Entry 8CEF (X-ray diffraction, 2.49 A resolution); this record covers chains B and J of the 5 polymer chains in the assembly.

[Chain B]
Molecule: 26-nt DNA strand
Sequence (26 nucleotides; row label = number of the first residue in the row):
     1 TCGTAAAGGT CACGGTGACC TTGACA

[Chain J]
Protein: Nuclear receptor DNA binding domain
From: Mus musculus
Amino-acid sequence (126 residues; row label = number of the first residue in the row):
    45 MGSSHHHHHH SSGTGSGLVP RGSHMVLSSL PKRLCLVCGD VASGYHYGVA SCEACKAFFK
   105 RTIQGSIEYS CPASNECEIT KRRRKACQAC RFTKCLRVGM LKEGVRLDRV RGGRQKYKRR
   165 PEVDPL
Disordered / not traced: 45-74, 163-170
Metal / ion sites: Zn2+ site 1: Cys-79, Cys-82, Cys-96, Cys-99; Zn2+ site 2: Cys-115, Cys-121, Cys-131, Cys-134
Reported in the primary citation:
  - binding site for the 26-nt DNA strand (chain B): Glu-97, Arg-105, Arg-128, Lys-129, Arg-158
  - binding site for the 26-nt DNA strand: Glu-97, Lys-100, Lys-104, Arg-105, Arg-155
  - binding site for the 26-nt DNA strand: Arg-105, Tyr-161
  - specificity-determining residues: Glu-97 (proposed by the authors, not directly observed)
  - binding site for the 26-nt DNA strand: Tyr-161

[Chain B / chain J interface]
Residue-residue contacts - 27 pairs, chain B then chain J:
  DT10(B) / Arg-158(J)  hydrogen bond to the base
  DC11(B) / Arg-158(J)  hydrogen bond to the sugar
  DA12(B) / Gly-88(J)  phosphate contact
  DA12(B) / Tyr-89(J)  hydrogen bond to the phosphate
  DA12(B) / Arg-158(J)  hydrogen bond to the sugar
  DC13(B) / His-90(J)  phosphate contact
  DC13(B) / Tyr-91(J)  hydrogen bond to the phosphate
  DC13(B) / Lys-100(J)  base contact
  DC13(B) / Gly-148(J)  sugar contact
  DC13(B) / Arg-150(J)  phosphate contact
  DC13(B) / Gly-156(J)  base contact
  DC13(B) / Gln-159(J)  phosphate contact
  DC13(B) / Tyr-161(J)  hydrogen bond to the phosphate
  DG14(B) / Tyr-91(J)  hydrogen bond to the phosphate
  DG14(B) / Lys-100(J)  hydrogen bond to the base
  DG14(B) / Lys-104(J)  phosphate contact
  DG14(B) / Gly-148(J)  phosphate contact
  DG14(B) / Val-149(J)  phosphate contact
  DG14(B) / Arg-150(J)  hydrogen bond to the phosphate
  DG14(B) / Arg-153(J)  phosphate contact
  DG14(B) / Val-154(J)  sugar contact
  DG15(B) / Lys-104(J)  hydrogen bond to the base
  DG15(B) / Gln-108(J)  phosphate contact
  DG15(B) / Arg-153(J)  salt bridge to the phosphate
  DG15(B) / Arg-155(J)  sugar contact
  DC20(B) / Lys-129(J)  phosphate contact
  DT21(B) / Lys-129(J)  salt bridge to the phosphate
Other interface residues (no listed pair), chain J (20 interface residues in all): Glu-97, Gly-157

[In short]
Chain B and chain J form an interface of 8 and 20 residues respectively; the contacts include 10 hydrogen
bonds and 2 salt bridges. Polar pairs include DT10(B)/Arg-158(J), DG14(B)/Lys-100(J) and DG15(B)/Lys-104(J).
The paper reports a binding site for the 26-nt DNA strand at Glu-97(J), Lys-100(J) and Lys-104(J) among
others; a binding site for the 26-nt DNA strand (chain B) at Glu-97(J), Arg-105(J) and Arg-128(J) among
others.
Chain B is a 26-nt DNA strand and chain J is Nuclear receptor DNA binding domain (Mus musculus); the
structure, Asymmetric Dimerization in a Transcription Factor Superfamily is Promoted by Allosteric
Interactions with DNA, was determined by X-ray diffraction.
